Entry 6EMW (electron microscopy, 11.00 A resolution (very low resolution: no residue pairs are listed; an interface is given only as per-side residue counts)); this record covers chains F and e of the 42 polymer chains in the assembly.

== Chain F ==
Molecule: ATP-dependent Clp protease ATP-binding subunit ClpC
Organism: Staphylococcus aureus (strain bovine RF122 / ET3-1)
UniProtKB: Q2YSD6 (CLPC_STAAB); residue numbers follow UniProt; this construct covers 5-161
Sequence (157 residues; row label = number of the first residue in the row):
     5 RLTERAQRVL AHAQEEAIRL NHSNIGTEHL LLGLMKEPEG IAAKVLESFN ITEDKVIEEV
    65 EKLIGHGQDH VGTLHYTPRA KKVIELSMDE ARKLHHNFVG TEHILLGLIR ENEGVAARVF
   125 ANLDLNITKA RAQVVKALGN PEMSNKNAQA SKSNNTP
Unresolved in the structure: 113-115, 160-161

== Chain e ==
Molecule: Adapter protein MecA
Organism: Staphylococcus aureus
UniProtKB: A0A077UK83 (A0A077UK83_STAAU); residues 1-90 here = UniProt positions 1-90
Sequence (90 residues; numbered 1 to 90; the number before each row is that of its first residue):
     1 MRIERVDDTT VKLFITYSDI EARGFSREDL WTNRKRGEEF FWSMMDEINE EEDFVVEGPL
    61 WIQVHAFEKG VEVTISKSKN EDMMNMSDDD

== Interface between chain F and chain e ==
At this resolution (11 A) residue pairs are not listed: 14 residues of chain F and 17 of chain e lie at the interface.

== In short ==
14 residues of chain F and 17 residues of chain e are in contact.
Chain F is ATP-dependent Clp protease ATP-binding subunit ClpC (Staphylococcus aureus (strain bovine RF122 /
ET3-1)) and chain e is Adapter protein MecA (Staphylococcus aureus); the structure, Structure of S.aureus ClpC
in complex with MecA, was determined by electron microscopy together with 6EM8 and 6EM9 from the same study.
